Entry 3B51 (X-ray diffraction, 1.40 A resolution); this record covers chain X.

# Chain X
Molecule: Carbon monoxide dehydrogenase 2
Source organism: Carboxydothermus hydrogenoformans Z-2901
Notes: EC 1.2.99.2
Reference sequence: Q9F8A8 (COOS2_CARHZ); residue numbers follow UniProt; this construct covers 4-636
Sequence (656 residues; row label = number of the first residue in the row; numbers below 1 keep their minus sign (Met-19 is residue -19)):
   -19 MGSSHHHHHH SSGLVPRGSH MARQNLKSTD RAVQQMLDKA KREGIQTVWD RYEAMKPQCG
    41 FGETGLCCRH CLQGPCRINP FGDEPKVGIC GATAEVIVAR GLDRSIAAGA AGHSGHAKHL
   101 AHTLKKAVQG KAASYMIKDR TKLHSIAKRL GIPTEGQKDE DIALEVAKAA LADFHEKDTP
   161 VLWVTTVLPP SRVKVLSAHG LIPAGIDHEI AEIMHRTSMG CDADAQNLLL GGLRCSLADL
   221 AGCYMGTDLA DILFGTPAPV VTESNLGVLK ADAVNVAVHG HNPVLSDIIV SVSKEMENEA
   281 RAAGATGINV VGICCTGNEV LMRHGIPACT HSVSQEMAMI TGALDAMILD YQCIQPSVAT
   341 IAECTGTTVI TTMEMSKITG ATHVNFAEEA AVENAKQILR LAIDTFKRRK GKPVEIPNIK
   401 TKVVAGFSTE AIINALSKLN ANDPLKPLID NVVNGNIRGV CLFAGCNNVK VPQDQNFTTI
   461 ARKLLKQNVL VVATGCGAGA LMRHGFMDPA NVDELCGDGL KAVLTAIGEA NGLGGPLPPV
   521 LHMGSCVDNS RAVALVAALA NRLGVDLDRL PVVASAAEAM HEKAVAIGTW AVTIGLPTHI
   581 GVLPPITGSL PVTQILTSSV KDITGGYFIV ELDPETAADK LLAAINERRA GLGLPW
Disordered / not traced: -19 to 3
Differences from the reference sequence: expression tag (-19 to 3)
UniProt features mapped onto this chain:
  - binding site ([4Fe-4S] cluster): Cys39, Cys47, Cys48, Cys51, Cys56, Cys70
  - binding site ([Ni-4Fe-5S] cluster): His261, Cys295, Cys333, Cys446, Cys476, Cys526
Ion coordination: 2Fe-2S cluster Fe: Cys39, Cys47; 4Fe-4S cluster Fe: Cys48, Cys51, Cys56, Cys70; Fe2+: His261, Cys295 (together with fe(3)-ni(1)-S(4) cluster); fe(3)-ni(1)-S(4) cluster Fe near Cys446 (its only coordinating residue here)
Small-molecule neighbours:
  - 2Fe-2S cluster (FES): Cys39, Phe41, Gly42, Cys47, Arg49, Pro55
  - 4Fe-4S cluster (SF4): Cys48, Arg49, His50, Cys51, Gln53, Gly54, Cys56, Gly68, Ile69, Cys70, Ala72, Ile77, Arg80, Met199
  - fe(3)-ni(1)-S(4) cluster (WCC): His261, Cys294, Cys295, Ser312, Cys333, Gly445, Cys446, Gly475, Cys476, Cys526, Met560, His561, Lys563
From the paper describing this entry:
  - Fe2+ coordination: His261, Cys295

# Summary
Chain X binds 4Fe-4S cluster, 2Fe-2S cluster and fe(3)-ni(1)-S(4) cluster. Cys39 and Cys47 coordinate a 2Fe-2S
cluster Fe ion. Cys48, Cys51, Cys56 and Cys70 form the 4Fe-4S cluster Fe site. UniProt lists 6 [4Fe-4S]
cluster-binding residues and 6 [Ni-4Fe-5S] cluster-binding residues. From the paper: Fe2+ coordination by
His261 and Cys295.
Chain X is Carbon monoxide dehydrogenase 2 (Carboxydothermus hydrogenoformans Z-2901); the structure,
Ni,Fe-CODH-600 mV state, was determined by X-ray diffraction, deposited together with 3B52 and 3B53.
